5MKX - chain A; structure by X-ray diffraction, 1.68 A resolution.

[Chain A]
Name: Histone acetyltransferase KAT2B
From: Homo sapiens
Notes: EC 2.3.1.48
Reference sequence: Q92831 (KAT2B_HUMAN); numbering as in UniProt (aligned over 715-831)
Chain sequence (119 residues; row label = number of the first residue in the row):
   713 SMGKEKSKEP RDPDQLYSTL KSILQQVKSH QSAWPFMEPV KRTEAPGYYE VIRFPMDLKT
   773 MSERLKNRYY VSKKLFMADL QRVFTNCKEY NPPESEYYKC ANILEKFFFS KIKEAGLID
Not modelled in the structure: 713-725
Sequence notes: expression tag (713-714)
Small-molecule neighbours: 82I (4-chloranyl-2-methyl-5-(methylamino)pyridazin-3-one): Pro-747, Phe-748, Val-752, Glu-756, Ala-757, Tyr-760, Tyr-802, Asn-803, Tyr-809

[In short]
Chain A binds compound 82I.
Chain A is Histone acetyltransferase KAT2B (Homo sapiens); the structure, 1.68A STRUCTURE PCAF BROMODOMAIN
WITH 4-chloro-2-methyl-5-(methylamino)pyridazin-3(2H)-one, was determined by X-ray diffraction, deposited
together with 5MKY, 5MKZ, 5ML0, 5MLI and 5MLJ.
